8RBM - chains D and E of the 7 polymer chains in the assembly; structure by electron microscopy, 3.24 A resolution.

== Chain D ==
Protein: Ion-translocating oxidoreductase complex subunit D
Source organism: Azotobacter vinelandii DJ
Notes: EC 7.-.-.-
Reference sequence: C1DMA5 (C1DMA5_AZOVD); residue numbers follow UniProt; this construct covers 1-366
Chain sequence (366 residues; row label = number of the first residue in the row):
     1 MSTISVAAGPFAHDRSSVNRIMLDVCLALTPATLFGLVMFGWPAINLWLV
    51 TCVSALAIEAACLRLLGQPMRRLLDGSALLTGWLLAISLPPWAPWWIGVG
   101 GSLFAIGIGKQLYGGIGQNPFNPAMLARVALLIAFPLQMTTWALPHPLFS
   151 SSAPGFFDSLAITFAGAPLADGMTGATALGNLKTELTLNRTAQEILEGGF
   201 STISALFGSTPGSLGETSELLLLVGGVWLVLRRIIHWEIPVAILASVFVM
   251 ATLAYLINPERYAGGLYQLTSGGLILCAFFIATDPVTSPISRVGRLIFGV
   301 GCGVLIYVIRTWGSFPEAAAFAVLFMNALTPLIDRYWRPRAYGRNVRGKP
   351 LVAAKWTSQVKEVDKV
Not modelled in the structure: 1-4, 354-366
Covalently attached groups: flavin mononucleotide (FMN) linked to Thr-177
Residues lining bound ligands:
  - FMN (flavin mononucleotide), molecule 1: Ser-88, Met-125, Arg-128, Leu-132, Trp-142, Ala-178, Leu-179, Gly-180, Ser-213, Glu-216, Gly-272, Gly-273, Leu-276, Cys-277, Ile-281, Phe-315, Pro-316, Glu-317, Ala-318, Ala-319, Ala-320, Phe-321
  - FMN, molecule 2: Leu-132, Thr-140, Thr-184, Phe-315, Pro-316
  - phosphatidylethanolamine (PTY): Cys-62, Leu-65, Leu-66, Leu-103, Phe-104, Gly-107, Ile-108, Leu-112
  - riboflavin (RBF): Ile-21, Met-22, Val-25, Ser-77, Leu-80, Thr-81, Leu-84, Lys-110, Ile-116, Gly-117, Asn-119, Asn-122, Pro-123, Ala-124, Ile-235, Phe-280, Ile-281, Thr-283, Asp-284, Pro-285, Val-286

== Chain E ==
Protein: Ion-translocating oxidoreductase complex subunit E
Source organism: Azotobacter vinelandii DJ
Notes: EC 7.-.-.-
Reference sequence: Q9F5Y1 (RNFE_AZOVD); numbering as in UniProt (aligned over 1-238)
Chain sequence (238 residues; each row starts with the number of its first residue):
     1 MSHCGAPSVPEPEKKVPWQYFTSALWQYNVALVQMLALCPTLAVTTTATN
    51 GLGMGLATTLVLVMTNALISSMRHTISPEVRNPVMIGVIAGVVTLTDMAM
   101 NAWMHELYKVLGLFIALIVTNCAVLGRAESFCLRNPVIPSILDGAGMGAG
   151 FTAVLVVIGGIREILGSGTLFSQASSLLGSHFKWMEITVIPDFQGILLAI
   201 LPPGAFIVLGFLLAAKRVIDRKRAERRQQTHGELVVLQ
Not modelled in the structure: 1-16, 228-238
Metal / ion sites: 2Fe-2S cluster Fe: Cys-39, Cys-122 (shared with 2 residues of chain A)
Residues lining bound ligands:
  - 2Fe-2S cluster (FES): Ala-37, Leu-38, Cys-39, Thr-120, Asn-121, Cys-122
  - phosphatidylethanolamine (PTY): Ile-161, Leu-165, Ile-196, Val-208, Phe-211, Ala-214, Ala-215, Arg-221

== Interface between chain D and chain E ==
Contacting residue pairs (4; chain D residue first):
  Leu-112(D) with Phe-211(E), hydrophobic
  Ile-133(D) with Leu-198(E), hydrophobic; Leu-201(E), hydrophobic
  Ala-134(D) with Leu-197(E)
Other interface residues (no listed pair), chain D (6 interface residues in all): Phe-104, Ile-108, Ala-130
Other interface residues (no listed pair), chain E (6 interface residues in all): Ile-196, Ile-207

== In short ==
The chain D/chain E interface involves 6 residues from each chain. Phosphatidylethanolamine is bound between
chain D and chain E. Ligands of chain D: riboflavin and flavin mononucleotide. Bound to chain E: 2Fe-2S
cluster. Flavin mononucleotide is covalently linked to Thr-177(D).
Chain D is Ion-translocating oxidoreductase complex subunit D and chain E is Ion-translocating oxidoreductase
complex subunit E, both from Azotobacter vinelandii DJ; the structure, Cryo-EM structure of the
NADH:ferredoxin oxidoreductase RNF from Azotobacter vinelandii, ferricyanide oxidized, was determined by
electron microscopy, deposited together with 8RB8, 8RB9, 8RBQ and 8AHX.
